PDB entry 3MU6 | X-ray diffraction, 2.43 A resolution | chains B and E of the 4 polymer chains in the assembly

[Chain B]
Protein: Myocyte-specific enhancer factor 2A
From: Homo sapiens
UniProt: Q02078 (MEF2A_HUMAN); numbering as in UniProt (aligned over 2-72)
Sequence (71 residues; numbered 2 to 72; the number before each row is that of its first residue):
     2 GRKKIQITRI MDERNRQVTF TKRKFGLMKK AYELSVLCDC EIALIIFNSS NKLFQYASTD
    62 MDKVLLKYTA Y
Sequence notes: engineered mutation Ala71 (Glu in Q02078)
Ligand contacts: BXL ((3E)-N~8~-(2-aminophenyl)-N~1~-phenyloct-3-enediamide): Leu66, Leu67, Tyr69, Thr70
Swiss-Prot annotation at these positions:
  - modified residue: Ser59 (Phosphoserine)
From the paper describing this entry:
  - binding site for BXL: Gln56, Asp61, Asp63, Leu66, Leu67, Thr70
  - mutagenesis - L67A, L67D: decreased binding to HDAC4

[Chain E]
Molecule: 17-nt DNA strand
Sequence (17 nucleotides; numbered 1 to 17; the number before each row is that of its first residue):
     1 AAAGCTATTA TTAGCTT

[Interface between chain B and chain E]
Pairs across the interface (10):
  Gly2(B) - DT8(E)  hydrogen bond to the base
  Gly2(B) - DT9(E)  hydrogen bond to the sugar
  Arg3(B) - DT6(E)  hydrogen bond to the base
  Arg3(B) - DA7(E)  hydrogen bond to the sugar
  Arg3(B) - DT8(E)  sugar contact
  Lys5(B) - DT9(E)  sugar contact
  Lys5(B) - DA10(E)  phosphate contact
  Arg15(B) - DA2(E)  salt bridge to the phosphate
  Lys31(B) - DT11(E)  hydrogen bond to the phosphate
  Lys31(B) - DT12(E)  salt bridge to the phosphate
Other interface residues (no listed pair), chain B (7 interface residues in all): Lys4, Lys23
Other interface residues (no listed pair), chain E (10 interface residues in all): DG4, DC5

[In short]
Chain B and chain E form an interface of 7 and 10 residues respectively; the contacts include 5 hydrogen bonds
and 2 salt bridges. Polar contacts include Gly2(B)-DT8(E), Arg3(B)-DT6(E) and Gly2(B)-DT9(E). From the paper:
a binding site for BXL at Gln56(B), Asp61(B) and Asp63(B) among others; L67A and L67D of chain B reduce
binding to HDAC4.
Here chain B is Myocyte-specific enhancer factor 2A (Homo sapiens) and chain E is a 17-nt DNA strand. Entry
3MU6 (Inhibiting the Binding of Class IIa Histone Deacetylases to Myocyte Enhancer Factor-2 by Small
Molecules) was determined by X-ray diffraction.
